8PTJ - chains B and C of the 5 polymer chains in the assembly; structure by electron microscopy, 2.86 A resolution.

[Chain B]
Molecule: Putative PB1
From: Tilapia lake virus
UniProtKB: A0A1Y9SHW4 (A0A1Y9SHW4_9VIRU); residue numbers follow UniProt; this construct covers 1-519
Amino-acid sequence (519 residues; each row starts with the number of its first residue):
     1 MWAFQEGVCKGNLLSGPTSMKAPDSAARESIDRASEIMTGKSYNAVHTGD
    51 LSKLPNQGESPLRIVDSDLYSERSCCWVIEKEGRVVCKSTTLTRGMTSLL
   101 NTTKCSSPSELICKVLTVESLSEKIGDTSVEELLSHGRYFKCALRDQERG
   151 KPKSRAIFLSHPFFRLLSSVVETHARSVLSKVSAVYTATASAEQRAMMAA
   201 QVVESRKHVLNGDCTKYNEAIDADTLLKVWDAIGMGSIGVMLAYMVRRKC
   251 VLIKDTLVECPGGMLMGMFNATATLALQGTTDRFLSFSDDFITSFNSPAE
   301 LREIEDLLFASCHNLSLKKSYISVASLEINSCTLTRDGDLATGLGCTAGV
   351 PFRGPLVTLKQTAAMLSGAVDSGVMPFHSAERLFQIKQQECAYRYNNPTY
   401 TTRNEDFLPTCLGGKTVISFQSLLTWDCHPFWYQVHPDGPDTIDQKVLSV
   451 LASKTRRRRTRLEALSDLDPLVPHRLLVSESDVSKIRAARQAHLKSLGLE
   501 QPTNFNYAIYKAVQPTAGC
Disordered / not traced: 456-458, 515-519
Reported in the primary citation:
  - specificity-determining residues: N270 (proposed by the authors, not directly observed)

[Chain C]
Molecule: RNA-dependent RNA polymerase
From: Tilapia lake virus
UniProtKB: A0A7G3S745 (A0A7G3S745_9VIRU); residues 1-457 here = UniProt positions 1-457
Amino-acid sequence (478 residues; numbered 1 to 478; the number before each row is that of its first residue):
     1 MSQFGKSFKGRTEVTITEYRSHTVKDVHRSLLTADKSLRKSFCFRNALNQ
    51 FLDKDLPLLPIRPKLESRVAVKKSKLRSQLSFRPGLTQEEAIDLYNKGYD
   101 GDSVSGALQDRVVNEPVAYSSADNDKFHRGLAALGYTLADRAFDTCESGF
   151 VRAIPTTPCGFICCGPGSFKDSLGFVIKIGEFWHMYDGFQHFVAVEDAKF
   201 LASKSPSFWLAKRLAKRLNLVPKEDPSVAAAECPCKKVWEASFARAPTAL
   251 DPFGGRAFCDQGWVYHRDVGYATANHISQETLFQQALSVRNLGPQGSANV
   301 SGSIHTALDRLRAAYSRGTPASRSILQGLANLITPVGENFECDLDKRKLN
   351 IKALRSPERYITIEGLVVNLDDVVRGFYLDKAKVTVLSRSKWMGYEDLPQ
   401 KPPNGTFYCRKRKAMLLISCSPGTYAKKRKVAVQEDRFKDMRVENFREVA
   451 ENMDLNQGSGSENLYFQGHHHHHHHHHH
Disordered / not traced: 1, 25-28, 140-380, 421-478
Differences from the reference sequence: conflict K391 (Arg in A0A7G3S745); expression tag (458-478)

[Interface between chain B and chain C]
Residue-residue contacts (178; chain B residue first):
  D66(B) with T17(C)
  Y70(B) with T17(C); E18(C); S21(C)
  T93(B) with S21(C); H22(C)
  T97(B) with S7(C); F8(C); R11(C); E18(C), hydrogen bond; H22(C), hydrogen bond
  L100(B) with R11(C); E18(C)
  N101(B) with S7(C), hydrogen bond (side chain-backbone); F8(C); K9(C); R11(C), hydrogen bond
  K104(B) with G10(C)
  C105(B) with R11(C), hydrogen bond (backbone-side chain)
  S106(B) with R11(C)
  S107(B) with T15(C)
  T189(B) with N114(C)
  E193(B) with P116(C)
  Q194(B) with S78(C); N114(C), hydrogen bond
  M197(B) with L76(C); S78(C)
  L334(B) with L76(C), hydrophobic
  D339(B) with S74(C); K75(C); L76(C), hydrogen bond (side chain-backbone)
  L340(B) with L76(C), hydrophobic
  R353(B) with A34(C); D35(C)
  G354(B) with D35(C); L38(C)
  P355(B) with L38(C); F44(C), hydrophobic
  S367(B) with G130(C)
  V370(B) with Y119(C); G130(C)
  D371(B) with P116(C); V117(C); A118(C), hydrogen bond (backbone-backbone); Y119(C); G130(C), hydrogen bond (side chain-backbone); L131(C); A132(C)
  S372(B) with P116(C)
  G373(B) with K73(C)
  F377(B) with G130(C); L134(C), hydrophobic
  R394(B) with D35(C), salt bridge
  Y395(B) with D35(C), hydrogen bond
  P398(B) with R45(C), hydrogen bond (backbone-side chain)
  T399(B) with R39(C); F42(C)
  Y400(B) with D35(C), hydrogen bond (side chain-backbone); L38(C), hydrophobic; R39(C); F44(C); R45(C)
  T401(B) with L48(C)
  T402(B) with R45(C); N49(C)
  R403(B) with N49(C), hydrogen bond; L52(C); D53(C), salt bridge
  E405(B) with L52(C)
  L412(B) with F44(C), hydrophobic
  Q421(B) with L134(C); Y136(C), hydrogen bond
  L424(B) with R129(C); L131(C), hydrophobic
  T425(B) with K64(C); L65(C); L131(C); Y136(C)
  W426(B) with R62(C); K64(C); L65(C)
  D427(B) with K64(C)
  H429(B) with L56(C)
  P430(B) with L59(C); I61(C), hydrophobic
  F431(B) with L48(C), hydrophobic; F51(C), hydrophobic; L52(C), hydrophobic; L56(C)
  Y433(B) with P60(C); I61(C); R62(C), hydrogen bond (side chain-backbone)
  P437(B) with R129(C)
  D438(B) with R129(C), salt bridge
  I443(B) with A47(C), hydrophobic; L48(C), hydrophobic; F51(C), hydrophobic
  D444(B) with L38(C); F44(C)
  V447(B) with L38(C), hydrophobic; C43(C), hydrophobic; A47(C), hydrophobic
  L451(B) with S37(C)
  T460(B) with Q3(C), hydrogen bond (backbone-side chain)
  L462(B) with Q3(C); F4(C), hydrophobic; S7(C); F8(C), hydrophobic; Y19(C)
  E463(B) with Y19(C), hydrogen bond (backbone-side chain)
  A464(B) with T23(C)
  L465(B) with Y19(C), hydrophobic; R20(C)
  S466(B) with R20(C); D102(C)
  D467(B) with Y95(C), hydrogen bond (backbone-side chain); D100(C); G101(C), hydrogen bond (side chain-backbone); D102(C), hydrogen bond (backbone-side chain)
  L468(B) with I16(C), hydrophobic; Y95(C); G101(C); D102(C)
  D469(B) with Y95(C), hydrogen bond (backbone-side chain)
  P470(B) with Y95(C); V104(C), hydrophobic; L108(C)
  L471(B) with I92(C), hydrophobic
  P473(B) with I16(C)
  H474(B) with T15(C); I16(C), hydrogen bond (backbone-backbone); T17(C), hydrogen bond (backbone-backbone); R20(C)
  R475(B) with T15(C)
  L476(B) with V14(C); T15(C); I16(C), hydrogen bond (backbone-backbone)
  L477(B) with E13(C); V14(C); T15(C)
  V478(B) with F4(C); E13(C); V14(C), hydrogen bond (backbone-backbone); I16(C), hydrophobic
  S479(B) with F4(C); T12(C)
  E480(B) with F4(C)
  V483(B) with Y19(C)
  R490(B) with Y95(C), hydrogen bond (side chain-backbone); G98(C); Y99(C), hydrogen bond (side chain-backbone)
  H493(B) with N96(C), hydrogen bond
  L494(B) with G98(C)
  L497(B) with N96(C); K97(C); G98(C)
  P502(B) with G98(C); Y99(C); D100(C)
  T503(B) with G98(C), hydrogen bond (backbone-backbone); Y99(C); D100(C), hydrogen bond (backbone-backbone)
  N504(B) with Y99(C)
  F505(B) with L86(C), hydrophobic; L94(C), hydrophobic; Y99(C), hydrophobic; S103(C); A107(C), hydrophobic
  Y507(B) with R83(C); P84(C), hydrogen bond (side chain-backbone)
  I509(B) with P60(C), hydrophobic; R62(C)
  Y510(B) with L86(C), hydrophobic; E90(C), hydrogen bond
  K511(B) with L86(C)
  A512(B) with R62(C)
  V513(B) with R62(C)
  Q514(B) with E90(C), hydrogen bond
Interface residues without a listed pair, chain B (99 interface residues in all): R94, S191, G338, F352, A364, F407, L408, Q434, L448, R461, D482, L499, A508
Interface residues without a listed pair, chain C (87 interface residues in all): S2, K36, P63, R68, R77, G85, A91, S105, R111, H128, A133, L387

[In short]
Chain B and chain C form an interface of 99 and 87 residues respectively; the contacts include 33 hydrogen
bonds and 3 salt bridges. Polar pairs include R394(B)-D35(C), R403(B)-D53(C) and D438(B)-R129(C). The paper
reports the specificity determinant N270(B).
Here chain B is Putative PB1 and chain C is RNA-dependent RNA polymerase, both from Tilapia lake virus. Entry
8PTJ (Tilapia Lake Virus polymerase in vRNA pre-initiation state mode B (close core | partial replicase
conformation)) was determined by electron microscopy together with 8PSN, 8PSO, 8PSQ, 8PSS, 8PSU, 8PSX and 6
further entries from the same study.
